Entry 8YQV (electron microscopy, 2.67 A resolution); this record covers chains C and H of the 8 polymer chains in the assembly.

[Chain C]
Protein: DNA-directed RNA polymerase RPB3-11 homolog
Source organism: African swine fever virus
UniProtKB: A0A2X0RUE7 (A0A2X0RUE7_ASF); residues 1-359 here = UniProt positions 1-359
Chain sequence (359 residues; each row starts with the number of its first residue):
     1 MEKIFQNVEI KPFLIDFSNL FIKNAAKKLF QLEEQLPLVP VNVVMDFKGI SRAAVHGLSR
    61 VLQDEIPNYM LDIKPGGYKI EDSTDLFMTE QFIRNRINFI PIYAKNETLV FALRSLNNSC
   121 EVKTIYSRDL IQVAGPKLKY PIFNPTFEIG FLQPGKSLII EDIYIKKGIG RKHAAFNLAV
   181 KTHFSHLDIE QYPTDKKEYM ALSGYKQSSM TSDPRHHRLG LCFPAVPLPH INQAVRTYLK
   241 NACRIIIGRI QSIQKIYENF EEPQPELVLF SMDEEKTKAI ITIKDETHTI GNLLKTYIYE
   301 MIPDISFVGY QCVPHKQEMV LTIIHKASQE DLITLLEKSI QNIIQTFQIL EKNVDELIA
Not modelled in the structure: 1-2

[Chain H]
Protein: DNA-directed RNA polymerase RPB10 homolog
Source organism: African swine fever virus
UniProtKB: A0A0C5BCR6 (A0A0C5BCR6_ASF); residues 1-80 here = UniProt positions 1-80
Chain sequence (80 residues; row label = number of the first residue in the row):
     1 MLIPVVCFTC GFPIGTYAAI FDKARTEYIK TKMGGTLPQN IPLDASLQIE LKDLITALGI
    61 PMRVCCRTHL ITTLDYRKYY
Ion coordination: Zn2+: Cys7, Cys10, Cys65, Cys66

[Interface between chain C and chain H]
Pairs across the interface (59):
  Phe13(C) - Phe12(H)  hydrophobic
  Phe13(C) - Tyr17(H)
  Phe13(C) - Gly59(H)
  Phe13(C) - Pro61(H)  hydrophobic
  Leu14(C) - Gly59(H)
  Ile15(C) - Tyr17(H)  hydrophobic
  Ile15(C) - Ala57(H)
  Ile15(C) - Leu58(H)
  Asp16(C) - Ala57(H)  hydrogen bond (backbone-backbone)
  Asn19(C) - Leu54(H)
  Asn19(C) - Ala57(H)
  Phe21(C) - Ala24(H)
  Phe21(C) - Glu27(H)
  Phe21(C) - Tyr28(H)  hydrophobic
  Phe21(C) - Thr31(H)
  Phe21(C) - Leu54(H)  hydrophobic
  Ile22(C) - Ala24(H)  hydrophobic
  Ile22(C) - Leu58(H)  hydrophobic
  Ala25(C) - Ile20(H)  hydrophobic
  Ala25(C) - Lys23(H)
  Ala25(C) - Ala24(H)
  Lys28(C) - Lys23(H)
  Leu29(C) - Ala19(H)
  Leu29(C) - Ile20(H)
  Leu29(C) - Lys23(H)
  Phe30(C) - Ala19(H)  hydrophobic
  Phe30(C) - Ile20(H)  hydrophobic
  Leu36(C) - Thr16(H)
  Pro40(C) - Phe12(H)  hydrophobic
  Pro40(C) - Tyr17(H)
  Phe87(C) - Met1(H)
  Phe87(C) - Tyr76(H)
  Phe87(C) - Tyr80(H)
  Phe92(C) - Met1(H)  hydrophobic
  Arg96(C) - Leu2(H)
  Arg96(C) - Ile3(H)  hydrogen bond (side chain-backbone)
  Arg96(C) - Pro4(H)
  Arg96(C) - Val5(H)
  Phe99(C) - Val5(H)
  Phe99(C) - Val6(H)
  Ile100(C) - Val5(H)
  Pro101(C) - Pro13(H)  hydrophobic
  Thr124(C) - Arg77(H)  hydrogen bond
  Asn144(C) - Thr16(H)
  Thr146(C) - Gly15(H)
  Thr146(C) - Thr16(H)  hydrogen bond (side chain-backbone)
  Phe147(C) - Val5(H)  hydrophobic
  Phe147(C) - Gly15(H)
  Phe147(C) - Thr16(H)
  Glu148(C) - Leu2(H)
  Glu148(C) - Ala19(H)
  Glu148(C) - Arg77(H)  salt bridge
  Phe151(C) - Tyr76(H)  hydrophobic
  Phe151(C) - Arg77(H)
  Val180(C) - Cys10(H)
  Lys181(C) - Arg63(H)  hydrogen bond (backbone-side chain)
  Thr182(C) - Arg63(H)
  Cys222(C) - Phe12(H)  hydrophobic
  Pro224(C) - Pro13(H)
Other interface residues (no listed pair), chain C (37 interface residues in all): Ala26, Leu32, Met88, Tyr126, Ile149, Gly150, Gln153
Other interface residues (no listed pair), chain H (32 interface residues in all): Gly11, Ala18, Asp22, Asp53

[Summary]
37 residues of chain C face 32 of chain H across their interface, with 5 hydrogen bonds and 1 salt bridge.
Polar pairs include Glu148(C)-Arg77(H), Arg96(C)-Ile3(H) and Thr124(C)-Arg77(H). The Zn2+ site is built by
Cys7(H), Cys10(H), Cys65(H) and Cys66(H).
Chain C is DNA-directed RNA polymerase RPB3-11 homolog and chain H is DNA-directed RNA polymerase RPB10
homolog, both from African swine fever virus; the structure, African swine fever virus RNA Polymerase core,
was determined by electron microscopy (same publication as 8YQT, 8YQU, 8YQW, 8YQX, 8YQY and 8YQZ).
